3KFU - chains B and I of the 14 polymer chains in the assembly; structure by X-ray diffraction, 3.00 A resolution.

# Chain B
Protein: Non-discriminating and archaeal-type aspartyl-tRNA synthetase
Source organism: Thermus thermophilus
UniProt: Q5SIC2 (Q5SIC2_THET8); residues 1-422 here = UniProt positions 1-422
Chain sequence (422 residues; row label = number of the first residue in the row):
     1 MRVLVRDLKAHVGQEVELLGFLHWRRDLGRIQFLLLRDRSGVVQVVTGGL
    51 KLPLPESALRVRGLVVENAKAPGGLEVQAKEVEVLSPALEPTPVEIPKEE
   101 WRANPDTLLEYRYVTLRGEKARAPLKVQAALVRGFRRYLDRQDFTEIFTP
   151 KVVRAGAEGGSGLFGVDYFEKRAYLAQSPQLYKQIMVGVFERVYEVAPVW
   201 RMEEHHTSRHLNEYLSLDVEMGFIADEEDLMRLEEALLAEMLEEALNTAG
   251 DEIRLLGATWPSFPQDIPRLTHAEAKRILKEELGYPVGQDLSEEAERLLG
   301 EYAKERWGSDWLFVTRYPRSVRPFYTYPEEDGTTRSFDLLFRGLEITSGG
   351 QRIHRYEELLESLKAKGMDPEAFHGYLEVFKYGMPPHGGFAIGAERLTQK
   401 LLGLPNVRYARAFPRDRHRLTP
Not modelled in the structure: 151-179, 201-210, 416-422
Swiss-Prot annotation at these positions:
  - region: Gln180 to Lys183 (Aspartate)
  - binding site (L-aspartate): Glu158, Arg201, Ser348, Arg352
  - binding site (ATP): Arg201 to Glu203, Arg209 to Leu211, Glu345, Gly393 to Arg396
  - site: Arg26 (Interaction with tRNA), Gln44 (Interaction with tRNA), Asn68 (Interaction with tRNA), Pro72 (Important for tRNA non-discrimination), Glu76 (Interaction with tRNA)
Reported in the primary citation:
  - binding site for tRNA-Asn: Trp24, Arg25, Arg26, Asp27, Gly29, Phe33, Gln44, Asn68, Lys70, Glu76, Glu95, Lys98, Arg102, Asn104, Thr107, Tyr111
  - binding site for tRNA-Asn: Trp24, Arg25, Arg26, Asp27, Gly29, Phe33, Gln44, Lys70, Glu76, Glu95, Lys98, Arg102, Asn104, Thr107, Tyr111

# Chain I
Protein: Aspartyl/glutamyl-tRNA(Asn/Gln) amidotransferase subunit B
Source organism: Thermus thermophilus
Notes: EC 6.3.5.-
UniProt: Q9LCX2 (GATB_THET8); the author numbering skips numbers that UniProt does not, so the offset changes along the chain: 1-393 = UniProt 1-393; 590-609 = UniProt 394-413; 616-630 = UniProt 414-428; 632-639 = UniProt 429-436; 2 more segments
Chain sequence (466 residues; row label = number of the first residue in the row; note: 205 numbers in that range are skipped by the numbering (no residue carries them; nothing is unmodelled there); X marks 70 residues of unknown identity (built as UNK)):
     1 MYEAVIGLEVHLHLKTRTKMFCGCRADYFGAEPNTHTCPVCLGLPGALPV
    51 PNRVAVEHGLRLALALGAEVPERLVFHRKNYFYPDLPKNYQISQYDLPLG
   101 RGGSLPLGERRVRIKRLHLEEDAGKSLHLEGRTLLDLNRAGSPLIELVTE
   151 PDLKTPEEARLFLQRIQALVQTLGISDASPEEGKLRADVNVSVRRVGEPL
   201 GTKVEIKNLNSFKSVQRALEYEIRRQTEILRRGEKVKQATMGFEEGSGKT
   251 YPMRTKEEEADYRYFPEPDLPPVAIPRDWLEEVRRSLPELPWEKEARYRA
   301 LGIKEKDAEVLAYTPSLARFLDQALPLGLASPQALANWLLADVAGLLHER
   351 GLRLEETRLSPEGLARLVGLFERGEVTSRVAKSLLPEVLEGQD
   590 PEAXXXXXXXXXXXXXXXXX
   616 XXXXXXXXXXXXXXX
   632 XXXXXXXX
   641 XXXXXXXXXXXXXXXX
   658 XXXXXXXXXXXXXX
Not modelled in the structure: 1, 195-199, 255-259, 590-600
Bound ions: Zn2+: Cys22, Cys24, Cys38, Cys41; Mg2+: Glu120, Glu146
Reported in the primary citation:
  - binding site for tRNA-Asn: Tyr81, Tyr83, Asp85, Lys125, Ser126, His128, Arg139, Arg160, Pro180, Glu181, Arg186, Asn210, Ser211, Phe212, Lys213, Tyr262
  - binding site for tRNA-Asn: Tyr95, Asp96, Tyr264

# Interface between chain B and chain I
Residue-residue contacts (11; chain B residue first):
  Gln289(B) - Arg101(I)
  Ser320(B) - Arg113(I)  hydrogen bond (backbone-side chain)
  Lys364(B) - Glu109(I)
  Lys364(B) - Arg110(I)
  Lys364(B) - Arg111(I)  hydrogen bond (backbone-backbone)
  Ala365(B) - Arg111(I)
  Lys366(B) - Arg111(I)
  Lys366(B) - Arg113(I)
  Lys366(B) - Asp152(I)
  Gly367(B) - Arg110(I)  hydrogen bond (backbone-side chain)
  Gly367(B) - Arg111(I)  hydrogen bond (backbone-backbone)
Also at the interface, not in a pair above, chain B (7 interface residues in all): Met368
Also at the interface, not in a pair above, chain I (7 interface residues in all): Lys115
Interface features reported in the paper:
  - interface residues, chain B: Ser320(B), Ala365(B), Lys366(B), Gly367(B)
  - interface residues, chain I: Arg110(I), Arg111(I), Arg113(I)

# Overview
Chain B and chain I each contribute 7 residues to their interface, with 4 hydrogen bonds. Polar contacts
include Ser320(B)-Arg113(I), Gly367(B)-Arg110(I) and Lys364(B)-Arg111(I). From the paper: a binding site for
tRNA-Asn at Trp24(B), Arg25(B) and Tyr81(I) among others; interface residues Ser320(B), Ala365(B) and
Arg110(I) among others.
Here chain B is Non-discriminating and archaeal-type aspartyl-tRNA synthetase and chain I is
Aspartyl/glutamyl-tRNA(Asn/Gln) amidotransferase subunit B, both from Thermus thermophilus. Entry 3KFU
(Crystal structure of the transamidosome) was determined by X-ray diffraction.
